Entry 5S5F (X-ray diffraction, 2.24 A resolution); this record covers chains B and F of the 6 polymer chains in the assembly.

# Chain B
Molecule: Tubulin beta-2B chain
From: Bos taurus
Reference sequence: Q6B856 (TBB2B_BOVIN); the author numbering skips numbers that UniProt does not, so the offset changes along the chain: 1-42 = UniProt 1-42; 45-360 = UniProt 43-358; 369-455 = UniProt 359-445
Amino-acid sequence (445 residues; each row starts with the number of its first residue; note: 10 numbers in that range are skipped by the numbering (no residue carries them; nothing is unmodelled there)):
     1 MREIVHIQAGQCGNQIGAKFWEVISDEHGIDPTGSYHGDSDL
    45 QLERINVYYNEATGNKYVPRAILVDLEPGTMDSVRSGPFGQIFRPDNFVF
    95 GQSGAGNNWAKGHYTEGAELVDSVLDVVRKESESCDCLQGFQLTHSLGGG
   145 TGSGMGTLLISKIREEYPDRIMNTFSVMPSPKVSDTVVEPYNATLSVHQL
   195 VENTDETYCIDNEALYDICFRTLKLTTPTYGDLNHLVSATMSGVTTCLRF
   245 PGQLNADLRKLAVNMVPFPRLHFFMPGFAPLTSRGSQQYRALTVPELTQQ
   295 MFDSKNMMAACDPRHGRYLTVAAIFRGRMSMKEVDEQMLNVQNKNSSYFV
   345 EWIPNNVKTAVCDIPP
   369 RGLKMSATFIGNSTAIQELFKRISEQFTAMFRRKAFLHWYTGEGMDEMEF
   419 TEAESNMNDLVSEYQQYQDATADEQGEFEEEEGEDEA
Disordered / not traced: 276-281, 438-455
Bound ions: Mg2+: Gln11 (together with GDP); Ca2+: Glu113 (shared with 1 residue of chain C)
Small-molecule neighbours:
  - GDP (guanosine-5'-diphosphate): Gly10, Gln11, Cys12, Gln15, Ile16, Asp69, Ala99, Asn101, Ser140, Gly142, Gly143, Gly144, Thr145, Gly146, Ser147, Val171, Pro173, Val177, Asp179, Glu183, Asn206, Leu209, Tyr224, Leu227, Asn228
  - UQM (N-[4-(2-amino-2-oxoethyl)phenyl]acetamide): Gly100, Asn101, Asn102, Lys105, Trp407
UniProt features mapped onto this chain:
  - motif: Met1 to Ile4 (MREI motif)
  - binding site (GTP): Gln11, Glu71, Ser140, Gly144, Thr145, Gly146, Asn206, Asn228
  - binding site (Mg(2+)): Glu71
  - modified residue: Ser40 (Phosphoserine), Thr57 (Phosphothreonine), Lys60 (N6-acetyllysine), Ser174 (Phosphoserine), Thr287 (Phosphothreonine), Thr292 (Phosphothreonine), Arg320 (Omega-N-methylarginine), Glu448 (5-glutamyl polyglutamate)
  - cross-link (Glycyl lysine isopeptide (Lys-Gly)): Lys60 (interchain with G-Cter in ubiquitin), Lys326 (interchain with G-Cter in ubiquitin)

# Chain F
Molecule: Tubulin-Tyrosine Ligase
From: Gallus gallus
Reference sequence: E1BQ43 (E1BQ43_CHICK); numbering as in UniProt (aligned over 1-378)
Amino-acid sequence (384 residues; numbered 1 to 384; the number before each row is that of its first residue):
     1 MYTFVVRDENSSVYAEVSRLLLATGQWKRLRKDNPRFNLMLGERNRLPFG
    51 RLGHEPGLVQLVNYYRGADKLCRKASLVKLIKTSPELSESCTWFPESYVI
   101 YPTNLKTPVAPAQNGIRHLINNTRTDEREVFLAAYNRRREGREGNVWIAK
   151 SSAGAKGEGILISSEASELLDFIDEQGQVHVIQKYLEKPLLLEPGHRKFD
   201 IRSWVLVDHLYNIYLYREGVLRTSSEPYNSANFQDKTCHLTNHCIQKEYS
   251 KNYGRYEEGNEMFFEEFNQYLMDALNTTLENSILLQIKHIIRSCLMCIEP
   301 AISTKHLHYQSFQLFGFDFMVDEELKVWLIEVNGAPACAQKLYAELCQGI
   351 VDVAISSVFPLADTGQKTSQPTSIFIKLHHHHHH
Disordered / not traced: 106-124, 156-158, 363-370, 383-384
Differences from the reference sequence: expression tag (379-384)
Bound ions: Mg2+: Glu331, Asn333 (together with AMP-PCP)
Small-molecule neighbours: AMP-PCP (ACP; phosphomethylphosphonic acid adenylate ester): Lys74, Pro95, Ile148, Lys150, Ala155, Gln183, Lys184, Tyr185, Leu186, Lys198, Asp200, Arg202, Arg222, His239, Leu240, Thr241, Asn242, Asp318, Met320, Ile330, Glu331, Asn333

# How chain B and chain F interact
Residue-residue contacts (12; chain B residue first):
  Arg311(B) - Arg31(F)
  Leu333(B) - Pro56(F)
  Leu333(B) - Gly57(F)
  Gln336(B) - Arg36(F)  hydrogen bond
  Asn337(B) - Thr3(F)
  Asn337(B) - Arg36(F)  hydrogen bond
  Asn337(B) - Leu58(F)
  Lys338(B) - Met1(F)
  Ser340(B) - Leu30(F)
  Ser340(B) - Asn34(F)  hydrogen bond
  Glu345(B) - Arg31(F)  salt bridge
  Asn349(B) - Arg36(F)
Also at the interface, not in a pair above, chain B (9 interface residues in all): Ser341
Also at the interface, not in a pair above, chain F (11 interface residues in all): Lys28, Glu55

# Summary
9 residues of chain B and 11 residues of chain F are in contact, with 3 hydrogen bonds and 1 salt bridge.
Polar pairs include Glu345(B)-Arg31(F), Gln336(B)-Arg36(F) and Asn337(B)-Arg36(F). Chain B binds GDP and
compound UQM. Chain F binds AMP-PCP.
Here chain B is Tubulin beta-2B chain (Bos taurus) and chain F is Tubulin-Tyrosine Ligase (Gallus gallus).
Entry 5S5F (Tubulin-Z87615031-complex) was determined by X-ray diffraction together with 5S4L, 5S4M, 5S4N,
5S4O, 5S4P, 5S4Q and 52 further entries from the same study.
